PDB entry 8EF7 | electron microscopy, 9.68 A resolution (very low resolution: no residue pairs are listed; an interface is given only as per-side residue counts) | chains A and B

Chain A (and B):
Protein: Dynamin-like 120 kDa protein, form S1
Source organism: Homo sapiens
Notes: chain B of this document is another copy of the same molecule, construct and numbering; everything in this record applies to it too
Reference sequence: O60313 (OPA1_HUMAN); numbering as in UniProt (aligned over 195-960)
Amino-acid sequence (766 residues; numbered 195 to 960; the number before each row is that of its first residue):
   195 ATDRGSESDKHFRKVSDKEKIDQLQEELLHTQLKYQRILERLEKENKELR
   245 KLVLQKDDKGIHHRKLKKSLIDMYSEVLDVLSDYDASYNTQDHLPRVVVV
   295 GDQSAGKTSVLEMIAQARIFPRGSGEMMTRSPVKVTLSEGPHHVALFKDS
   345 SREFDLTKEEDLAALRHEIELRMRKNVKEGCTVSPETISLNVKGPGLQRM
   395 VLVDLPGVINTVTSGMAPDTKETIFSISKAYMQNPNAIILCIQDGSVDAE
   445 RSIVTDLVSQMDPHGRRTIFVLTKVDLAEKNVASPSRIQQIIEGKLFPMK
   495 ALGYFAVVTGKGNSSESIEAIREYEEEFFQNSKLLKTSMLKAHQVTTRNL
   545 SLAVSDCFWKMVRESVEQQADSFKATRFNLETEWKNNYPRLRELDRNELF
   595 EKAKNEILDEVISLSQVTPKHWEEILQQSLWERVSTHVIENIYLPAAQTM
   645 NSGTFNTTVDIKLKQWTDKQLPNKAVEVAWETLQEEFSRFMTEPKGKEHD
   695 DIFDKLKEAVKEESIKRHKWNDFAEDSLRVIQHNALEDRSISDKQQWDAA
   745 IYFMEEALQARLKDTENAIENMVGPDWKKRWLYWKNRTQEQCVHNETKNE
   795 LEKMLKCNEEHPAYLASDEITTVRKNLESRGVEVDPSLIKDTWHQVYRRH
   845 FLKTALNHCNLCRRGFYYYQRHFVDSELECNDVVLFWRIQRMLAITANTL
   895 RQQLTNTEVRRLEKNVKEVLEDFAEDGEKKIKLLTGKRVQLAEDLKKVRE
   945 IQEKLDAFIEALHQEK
UniProt features mapped onto this chain:
  - region: G295 to T302 (G1 motif), M321 to R324 (G2 motif), D398 to G401 (G3 motif), T467 to D470 (G4 motif), V501 to G504 (G5 motif)
  - binding site (GTP): S298, G300, K301, T302, S303, G317, K468, D470, T503, G506, N507
  - binding site (Mg(2+)): T302, T323, D398
  - modified residue: K228 (N6-acetyllysine)
  - natural variant: E270 (E270K: In OPA1), L272 (L272P: In OPA1), D273 (D273A: In OPA1), R290 (R290Q: In OPA1; R290W: In OPA1), V293 to V294 (deletion: In OPA1), G300 (G300E: In OPA1), Q310 (Q310R: In OPA1), R324 to P326 (deletion: In OPA1), T330 (T330S: In OPA1), A357 (A357T: In DOA+ and OPA1), V377 (V377I: In OPA1), I382 (I382M: In OPA1 and BEHRS), 41 further natural variant entries in UniProt
  - mutagenesis: E213 (E213A: In interface mutant 9; strongly decreased ability to mediate mitochondrial fusion; when associated with A-217, A-557 and A-565), Q217 (Q217A: In interface mutant 9; strongly decreased ability to mediate mitochondrial fusion; when associated with A-213, A-557 and A-565), R235 (R235A: In interface mutant 8; strongly decreased ability to mediate mitochondrial fusion), L243 (L243A: In mutant control 1; does not affect ability to mediate mitochondrial fusion), L248 (L248A: In mutant control 2; does not affect ability to mediate mitochondrial fusion), Q297 (Q297E: Abolished GTPase activity without affecting the ability to bind membranes), S298 (S298A: Abolished GTPase activity without affecting the ability to bind membranes), K301 (K301A: Abolished GTPase activity), T302 (T302A: Abolished GTPase activity; T302N: Abolished GTPase activity without affecting the ability to bind membranes), R316 (R316A: Strongly decreased GTPase activity), E320 (E320A: Decreased GTPase activity), M321 (M321A: Strongly decreased GTPase activity), 39 further mutagenesis entries in UniProt
Disulfides: C856-C874

Interface between chain A and chain B:
At this resolution (10 A) residue pairs are not listed: 21 residues of chain A and 23 of chain B lie at the interface.

Overview:
21 residues of chain A and 23 residues of chain B are in contact. UniProt lists 11 GTP-binding residues, 3
Mg2+-binding residues and 67 mutagenesis sites on chain A.
Chain A and chain B are both Dynamin-like 120 kDa protein, form S1 (Homo sapiens); the structure, CryoEM of
the soluble OPA1 dimer from the apo helical assembly on a lipid membrane, was determined by electron
microscopy (same publication as 8EEW, 8EFF, 8EFR, 8EFS and 8EFT).
